5W24 - chains L and H; structure by X-ray diffraction, 1.50 A resolution.

# Chain L
Molecule: 5C4 Fab Light Chain
Organism: Mus musculus
Notes: antibody fragment or engineered binder
Amino-acid sequence (241 residues; numbered -22 to 214 plus 4 insertion-coded residues; the number before each row is that of its first residue; a row labelled like 27A-27D holds insertion residues (27A, then the next letters in order); numbers below 1 keep their minus sign (Met-22 is residue -22)):
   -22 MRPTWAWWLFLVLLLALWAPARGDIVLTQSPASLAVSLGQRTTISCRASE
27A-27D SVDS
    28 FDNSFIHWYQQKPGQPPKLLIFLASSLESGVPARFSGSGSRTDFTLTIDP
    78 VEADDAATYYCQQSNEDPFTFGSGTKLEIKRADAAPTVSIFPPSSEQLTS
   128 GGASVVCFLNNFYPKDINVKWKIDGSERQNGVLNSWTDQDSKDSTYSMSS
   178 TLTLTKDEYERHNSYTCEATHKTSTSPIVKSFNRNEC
Unresolved in the structure: -22 to 0, 212-214
Cystine bridges: Cys23-Cys88, Cys134-Cys194

# Chain H
Molecule: 5C4 Fab Heavy Chain
Organism: Mus musculus
Notes: antibody fragment or engineered binder
Amino-acid sequence (249 residues; each row starts with the number of its first residue; note: 3 numbers in that range are skipped by the numbering (no residue carries them; nothing is unmodelled there); a row labelled like 82A-82C holds insertion residues (82A, then the next letters in order); numbers below 1 keep their minus sign (Met-22 is residue -22)):
   -22 MRPTWAWWLFLVLLLALWAPARGEVQLQQSGAELVKPGASVKLSCTASGF
    28 NIKDTFFHWVKQRPEQGLEWIGRID
   52A P
    53 ADGHTKYDPKFQGKATITADTSSNTAFLQL
82A-82C SSL
    83 TSVDTAVYYCATTIT
97A-97E AVVPT
100C-100G PYNAM
   101 DYWGQGTSVTVSSASTTAPSVYPLAPVCGGTTGSSVTLGCLVKGYFPEPV
   151 TLTWNSGSLSSGVHTFPALLQSGLYTLSSSVTVTSNTWPSQTITCNVAHP
   201 ASSTKVDKKIEPRVP
Unresolved in the structure: -22 to 0, 97A-97E, 129-132, 215
Cystine bridges: Cys22-Cys92, Cys140-Cys195

# Interface between chain L and chain H
Residue-residue contacts (83; chain L residue first):
  Phe32(L) with Tyr100D(H)
  His34(L) with Tyr100D(H); Asn100E(H); Ala100F(H)
  Tyr36(L) with Ala100F(H); Met100G(H), hydrogen bond (side chain-backbone); Trp103(H), hydrophobic
  Gln38(L) with Gln39(H), hydrogen bond; Tyr91(H)
  Gln42(L) with Tyr91(H), hydrogen bond (backbone-side chain)
  Pro43(L) with Tyr91(H), hydrophobic; Trp103(H), hydrophobic; Gly104(H)
  Pro44(L) with Leu45(H), hydrophobic; Trp103(H)
  Leu46(L) with Ile96(H), hydrophobic; Ala100F(H), hydrophobic; Met100G(H); Asp101(H)
  Phe49(L) with Ile96(H), hydrophobic; Asn100E(H); Ala100F(H), hydrophobic
  Leu50(L) with Asn100E(H)
  Glu55(L) with Asp101(H)
  Tyr87(L) with Gln39(H); Gln43(H); Gly44(H); Leu45(H), hydrophobic
  Gln89(L) with Met100G(H)
  Ser91(L) with Tyr100D(H), hydrogen bond (side chain-backbone)
  Asp94(L) with Arg50(H), salt bridge; Lys58(H), salt bridge
  Pro95(L) with Trp47(H), hydrophobic; Asp60(H)
  Phe96(L) with His35(H); Trp47(H); Arg50(H); Pro100C(H)
  Phe98(L) with Leu45(H); Met100G(H), hydrophobic
  Ser116(L) with Thr137(H)
  Ile117(L) with Val127(H)
  Phe118(L) with Leu124(H); Ala125(H); Thr137(H)
  Pro119(L) with Val127(H); Arg213(H), hydrogen bond (backbone-side chain)
  Pro120(L) with Arg213(H), hydrogen bond (backbone-side chain)
  Ser121(L) with Tyr122(H); Pro123(H)
  Glu123(L) with Pro123(H)
  Gln124(L) with Tyr122(H); Lys143(H)
  Ser131(L) with Leu141(H); Lys143(H)
  Val133(L) with Leu124(H), hydrophobic
  Phe135(L) with Gly139(H); Phe166(H), hydrophobic; Ser179(H); Ser180(H)
  Asn137(L) with His164(H); Phe166(H); Ser180(H), hydrogen bond
  Asn138(L) with His164(H), hydrogen bond
  Gly158(L) with Gln171(H), hydrogen bond (backbone-side chain)
  Leu160(L) with Leu169(H), hydrophobic; Leu170(H); Gln171(H); Thr176(H)
  Asn161(L) with Leu169(H)
  Ser162(L) with Phe166(H); Pro167(H), hydrogen bond (side chain-backbone); Leu169(H)
  Trp163(L) with Pro167(H)
  Thr164(L) with Phe166(H); Pro167(H)
  Ser174(L) with His164(H), hydrogen bond; Phe166(H)
  Met175(L) with Phe166(H)
  Ser176(L) with Phe166(H); Ser178(H), hydrogen bond
  Thr180(L) with Lys143(H); Gln171(H)
Other interface residues (no listed pair), chain L (47 interface residues in all): Asp1, Ser127, Val159, Asp167, Thr178, Phe209
Other interface residues (no listed pair), chain H (47 interface residues in all): Val37, Glu46, Lys62, Gln105, Pro126, Leu138, Thr165, Lys208

# Summary
Chain L and chain H each contribute 47 residues to their interface, with 12 hydrogen bonds and 2 salt bridges.
Among the polar pairs are Asp94(L)-Arg50(H), Asp94(L)-Lys58(H) and Tyr36(L)-Met100G(H).
Chain L is 5C4 Fab Light Chain and chain H is 5C4 Fab Heavy Chain, both from Mus musculus; the structure,
Crystal Structure of 5C4 Fab, was determined by X-ray diffraction together with 5W23 from the same study.
